PDB entry 4EDB | X-ray diffraction, 2.50 A resolution | chains C and F of the 6 polymer chains in the assembly

Chain C:
Name: Hemagglutinin
From: Influenza A virus
Notes: fragment: ha1 subunit
UniProt: A7LI25 (A7LI25_9INFA); residues 1-326 here correspond to UniProt positions 18-343 (UniProt number = residue number + 17)
Chain sequence (330 residues; row label = number of the first residue in the row; numbers below 1 keep their minus sign (Ala-3 is residue -3)):
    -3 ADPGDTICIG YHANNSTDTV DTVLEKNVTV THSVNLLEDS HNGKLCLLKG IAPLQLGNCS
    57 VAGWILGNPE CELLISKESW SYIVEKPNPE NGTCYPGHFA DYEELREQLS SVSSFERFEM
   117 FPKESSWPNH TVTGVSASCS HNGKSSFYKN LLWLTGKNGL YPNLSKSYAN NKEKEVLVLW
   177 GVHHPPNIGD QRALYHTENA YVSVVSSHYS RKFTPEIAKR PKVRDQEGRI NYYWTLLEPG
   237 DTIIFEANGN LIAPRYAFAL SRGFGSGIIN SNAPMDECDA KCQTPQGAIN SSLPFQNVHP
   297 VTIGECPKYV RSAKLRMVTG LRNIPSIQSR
Not modelled in the structure: -3 to 0, 324-326
Sequence notes: expression tag (-3 to 0)
Disulfide bonds: Cys42-Cys274, Cys55-Cys67, Cys90-Cys135, Cys278-Cys302

Chain F:
Name: Hemagglutinin
From: Influenza A virus
Notes: fragment: ha2 subunit
UniProt: A7LI25 (A7LI25_9INFA); residues 1-176 here correspond to UniProt positions 344-519 (UniProt number = residue number + 343)
Chain sequence (182 residues; row label = number of the first residue in the row):
     1 GLFGAIAGFI EGGWTGMVDG WYGYHHQNEQ GSGYAADQKS TQNAINGITN KVNSVIEKMN
    61 TQFTAVGKEF NKLERRMENL NKKVDDGFID IWTYNAELLV LLENERTLDF HDSNVKNLYE
   121 KVKSQLKNNA KEIGNGCFEF YHKCNDECME SVKNGTYDYP KYSEESKLNR EKIDGVRSLV
   181 PR
Not modelled in the structure: 161-182
Sequence notes: expression tag (177-182)
Disulfide bonds: Cys144-Cys148

Interface between chain C and chain F:
Pairs across the interface (7):
  Val19(C) - Gly47(F)
  Val19(C) - Asn50(F)
  Val19(C) - Lys51(F)  hydrogen bond (backbone-backbone)
  Leu20(C) - Gly47(F)
  Leu20(C) - Asn50(F)
  Glu21(C) - Asn50(F)
  Lys22(C) - Asn50(F)
Other interface residues (no listed pair), chain F (8 interface residues in all): Asn46, Ile48, Ser54, Arg106, Phe110

Summary:
4 residues of chain C and 8 residues of chain F are in contact; the contacts include 1 hydrogen bond. Its one
hydrogen bond, Val19(C)-Lys51(F), is backbone to backbone.
Chain C is Hemagglutinin and chain F is Hemagglutinin, both from Influenza A virus; the structure, Structures
of monomeric hemagglutinin and its complex with an Fab fragment of a neutralizing antibody that ..., was
determined by X-ray diffraction together with 4EDA from the same study.
